5I1S - chains A and B of the 4 polymer chains in the assembly; structure by X-ray diffraction, 1.12 A resolution.

# Chain A (and B)
Name: Villin-1
Notes: chain B of this document is another copy of the same molecule, construct and numbering; everything in this record applies to it too
UniProtKB: P02640 (VILI_CHICK); residues 1-35 here correspond to UniProt positions 792-826 (UniProt number = residue number + 791)
Sequence (35 residues; row label = number of the first residue in the row):
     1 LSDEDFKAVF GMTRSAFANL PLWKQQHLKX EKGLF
Differences from the reference sequence: engineered mutation His27 (Asn818 in P02640), XPC_30 (Lys821 in P02640)
Modified / non-standard residues: XPC ((3S,4R)-4-aminopyrrolidine-3-carboxylic acid) at position 30
UniProt features mapped onto this chain:
  - region: Lys29, Glu31, Lys32 (Absolutely required for activity)

# Interface between chain A and chain B
Pairs across the interface (10; chain A residue first):
  Lys7(A) with Leu22(B); Gln26(B)
  Ala8(A) with Gln26(B), hydrogen bond (backbone-side chain); Phe35(B), hydrophobic
  Val9(A) with Gln26(B)
  Gly11(A) with Leu22(B); Trp23(B); Gln26(B), hydrogen bond (backbone-side chain)
  Met12(A) with Leu22(B), hydrophobic
  Thr13(A) with Leu22(B)
Interface residues without a listed pair, chain A (8 interface residues in all): Glu4, Phe10

# Summary
Chain A and chain B form an interface of 8 and 4 residues respectively; the contacts include 2 hydrogen bonds.
Polar contacts include Ala8(A)-Gln26(B) and Gly11(A)-Gln26(B).
Both chains are Villin-1. Entry 5I1S (Villin headpiece subdomain with a Lys30 to APC substitution) was
determined by X-ray diffraction (same publication as 5I1N, 5I1O and 5I1P).
